PDB entry 4YA2 | X-ray diffraction, 2.70 A resolution | chains D and E of the 34 polymer chains in the assembly

Chain D:
Protein: Proteasome subunit alpha type-5
Source organism: Saccharomyces cerevisiae S288c
Notes: EC 3.4.25.1
UniProtKB: P32379 (PSA5_YEAST); residues -7 to 252 here correspond to UniProt positions 1-260 (UniProt number = residue number + 8)
Amino-acid sequence (260 residues; numbered -7 to 252; the number before each row is that of its first residue; numbers below 1 keep their minus sign (Met-7 is residue -7)):
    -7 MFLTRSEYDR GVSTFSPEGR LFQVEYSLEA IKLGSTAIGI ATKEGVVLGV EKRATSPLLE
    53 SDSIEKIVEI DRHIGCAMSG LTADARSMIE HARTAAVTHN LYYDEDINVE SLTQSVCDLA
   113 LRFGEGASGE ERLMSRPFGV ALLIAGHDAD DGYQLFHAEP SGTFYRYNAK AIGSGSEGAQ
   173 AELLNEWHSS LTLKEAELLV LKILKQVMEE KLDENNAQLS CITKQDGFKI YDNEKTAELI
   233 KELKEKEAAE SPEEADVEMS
Not modelled in the structure: -7 to 0, 118-124, 243-252

Chain E:
Protein: Proteasome subunit alpha type-6
Source organism: Saccharomyces cerevisiae S288c
Notes: EC 3.4.25.1
UniProtKB: P40302 (PSA6_YEAST); residues 0-233 here correspond to UniProt positions 1-234 (UniProt number = residue number + 1)
Amino-acid sequence (234 residues; row label = number of the first residue in the row; numbering starts at 0):
     0 MFRNNYDGDT VTFSPTGRLF QVEYALEAIK QGSVTVGLRS NTHAVLVALK RNADELSSYQ
    60 KKIIKCDEHM GLSLAGLAPD ARVLSNYLRQ QCNYSSLVFN RKLAVERAGH LLCDKAQKNT
   120 QSYGGRPYGV GLLIIGYDKS GAHLLEFQPS GNVTELYGTA IGARSQGAKT YLERTLDTFI
   180 KIDGNPDELI KAGVEAISQS LRDESLTVDN LSIAIVGKDT PFTIYDGEAV AKYI
Not modelled in the structure: 0-2
Swiss-Prot annotation at these positions:
  - modified residue: Ser13 (Phosphoserine)
  - cross-link: Lys190 (Glycyl lysine isopeptide (Lys-Gly) (interchain with G-Cter in ubiquitin))

How chain D and chain E interact:
Residue-residue contacts (45; chain D residue first):
  Arg2(D) with Gly7(E)
  Ser5(D) with Arg125(E)
  Thr6(D) with Gly7(E); Gln20(E)
  Phe7(D) with Gln20(E), hydrogen bond (backbone-side chain); Tyr23(E); Ala24(E), hydrophobic; Leu76(E), hydrophobic; Arg125(E); Pro126(E); Gly128(E)
  Ser8(D) with Tyr23(E)
  Pro9(D) with Tyr23(E), hydrophobic; Glu26(E)
  Glu10(D) with Glu26(E); Gln30(E)
  Gly11(D) with Tyr23(E); Ala27(E)
  Leu13(D) with Arg125(E)
  Gln106(D) with Arg81(E), hydrogen bond
  Asp110(D) with Arg81(E), salt bridge
  Leu113(D) with Pro78(E), hydrophobic; Asp79(E); Arg125(E)
  Ser153(D) with Pro78(E)
  Gly154(D) with Pro78(E)
  Thr155(D) with Gln59(E)
  Phe156(D) with Gln59(E)
  Tyr157(D) with Arg50(E); Ala52(E); Ser56(E); Ser57(E); Gln59(E)
  Arg158(D) with Ser56(E); Ser57(E), hydrogen bond (backbone-backbone)
  Tyr159(D) with Ala52(E); Asp53(E); Leu55(E); Ser56(E)
  Asn160(D) with Leu55(E), hydrogen bond (backbone-backbone)
  Ala161(D) with Leu55(E)
  Gln172(D) with Asp53(E), hydrogen bond; Leu55(E)
  Leu175(D) with Leu55(E)
  Leu176(D) with Leu55(E)
Interface residues without a listed pair, chain D (28 interface residues in all): Gly3, Glu102, Glu117, Trp179
Interface residues without a listed pair, chain E (27 interface residues in all): Asp6, Asn51, Glu54, Lys60, Tyr122, Gly123

In short:
The interface between chain D and chain E involves 28 residues on one side and 27 on the other, with 5
hydrogen bonds and 1 salt bridge. Polar contacts include Asp110(D)-Arg81(E), Phe7(D)-Gln20(E) and
Gln106(D)-Arg81(E).
Here chain D is Proteasome subunit alpha type-5 and chain E is Proteasome subunit alpha type-6, both from
Saccharomyces cerevisiae S288c. Entry 4YA2 (Yeast 20S proteasome beta2-H116N mutant in complex with Ac-LAE-ep)
was determined by X-ray diffraction, deposited together with 4Y69, 4Y6A, 4Y6V, 4Y6Z, 4Y70, 4Y74 and 34 further
entries.
